PDB entry 5DTF | X-ray diffraction, 1.90 A resolution | chains H and L of the 3 polymer chains in the assembly

# Chain H
Molecule: Fab Hpu98.61 Heavy Chain
Source organism: Oryctolagus cuniculus
Notes: antibody fragment or engineered binder
Sequence (230 residues; each row starts with the number of its first residue; a row labelled like 100A-100E holds insertion residues (100A, then the next letters in order); numbers below 1 keep their minus sign (Ala-6 is residue -6)):
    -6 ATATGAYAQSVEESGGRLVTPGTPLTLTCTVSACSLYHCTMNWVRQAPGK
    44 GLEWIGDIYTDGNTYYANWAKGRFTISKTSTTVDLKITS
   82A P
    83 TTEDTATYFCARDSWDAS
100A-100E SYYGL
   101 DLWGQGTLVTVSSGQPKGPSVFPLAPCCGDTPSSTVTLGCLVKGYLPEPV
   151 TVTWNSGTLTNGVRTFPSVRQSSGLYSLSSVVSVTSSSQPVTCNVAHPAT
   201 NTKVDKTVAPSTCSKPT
Disordered / not traced: -6 to 4, 128-132, 211-217
Disulfide bonds: Cys22-Cys92, Cys27-Cys32
From the paper describing this entry:
  - binding site for Peptide: GLY-5CT-GLY-ALA: Thr33
  - conformationally variable residues: Thr33

# Chain L
Molecule: Fab Hpu98.61 Light Chain
Source organism: Oryctolagus cuniculus
Notes: antibody fragment or engineered binder
Sequence (214 residues; each row starts with the number of its first residue; a row labelled like 95A-95C holds insertion residues (95A, then the next letters in order)):
     1 AIKMTQTPSSVSAAVGGTVTINCQASEDIKRYLAWYQQKPGQPPKLLIYA
    51 ASKLASGVSSRFKGSGSGTEYTLTISGVQCDDAATYYCQQGYTSS
95A-95C NVN
    96 NAFGGGTEVVVKGDPVAPTVLIFPPAADQVATGTVTIVCVANKYFPDVTV
   146 TWEVDGTTQTTGIENSKTPQNSADCTYNLSSTLTLTSTQYNSHKEYTCKV
   196 TQGTTSVVQSFNRGDC
Disordered / not traced: 209-211
Disulfide bonds: Cys23-Cys88, Cys80-Cys170, Cys134-Cys193

# Chain H / chain L interface
Pairs across the interface (79; chain H residue first):
  Val37(H) with Phe98(L), hydrophobic
  Gln39(H) with Gln38(L), hydrogen bond; Tyr87(L)
  Gly44(H) with Tyr87(L)
  Leu45(H) with Gln38(L); Pro44(L), hydrophobic; Tyr87(L); Asn96(L), hydrogen bond (backbone-side chain); Phe98(L)
  Glu46(H) with Asn96(L)
  Trp47(H) with Ser94(L); Val95B(L), hydrophobic; Asn96(L), hydrogen bond (backbone-side chain); Ala97(L); Phe98(L)
  Asp50(H) with Ser94(L), hydrogen bond
  Tyr52(H) with Ser94(L), hydrogen bond
  Tyr58(H) with Ser94(L); Ser95(L)
  Ala60(H) with Val95B(L); Asn95C(L)
  Asn61(H) with Asn95A(L), hydrogen bond; Val95B(L), hydrogen bond (backbone-backbone); Asn95C(L), hydrogen bond
  Trp62(H) with Asn95C(L)
  Phe91(H) with Pro43(L), hydrophobic
  Asp98(H) with Tyr32(L), hydrogen bond (backbone-side chain)
  Ala99(H) with Tyr32(L), hydrogen bond (backbone-side chain)
  Ser100(H) with Tyr32(L), hydrogen bond (backbone-side chain)
  Ser100A(H) with Tyr32(L); Ala50(L)
  Tyr100B(H) with Tyr32(L), hydrophobic; Tyr49(L); Ala50(L), hydrogen bond (backbone-backbone); Gln89(L), hydrogen bond; Gly91(L)
  Tyr100C(H) with Leu46(L); Tyr49(L)
  Gly100D(H) with Tyr36(L)
  Leu100E(H) with Tyr36(L), hydrogen bond (backbone-side chain); Leu46(L); Gln89(L); Phe98(L), hydrophobic
  Asp101(H) with Leu46(L)
  Trp103(H) with Tyr36(L); Pro44(L); Phe98(L), hydrophobic
  Gly104(H) with Pro43(L)
  Gln105(H) with Pro43(L)
  Phe122(H) with Asp123(L); Gln124(L)
  Pro123(H) with Ala121(L)
  Leu124(H) with Phe118(L); Val133(L), hydrophobic
  Ala125(H) with Phe118(L); Pro119(L)
  Pro126(H) with Phe118(L)
  Cys127(H) with Pro119(L)
  Thr137(H) with Leu116(L); Phe118(L)
  Leu141(H) with Thr131(L)
  Lys143(H) with Thr129(L), hydrogen bond; Thr131(L), hydrogen bond; Thr179(L)
  Arg164(H) with Val135(L); Asn137(L), hydrogen bond; Asn173(L), hydrogen bond
  Phe166(H) with Val135(L), hydrophobic; Ser161(L); Thr163(L); Asn173(L); Leu174(L); Ser175(L)
  Pro167(H) with Ser161(L), hydrogen bond (backbone-side chain); Lys162(L)
  Val169(H) with Glu159(L); Asn160(L); Ser161(L)
  Gln171(H) with Glu159(L)
Interface residues without a listed pair, chain H (47 interface residues in all): Lys43, Tyr59, Trp97, Ser168, Arg170, Ser172, Ser179, Val181
Interface residues without a listed pair, chain L (47 interface residues in all): Leu33, Ala34, Gln42, Ile117, Thr127, Val130, Ala136, Phe206

# In short
The chain H/chain L interface involves 47 residues from each chain; the contacts include 19 hydrogen bonds.
Polar contacts include Gln39(H)-Gln38(L), Leu45(H)-Asn96(L) and Trp47(H)-Asn96(L). The paper reports a binding
site for Peptide: GLY-5CT-GLY-ALA at Thr33(H); conformational variability at Thr33(H).
Chain H is Fab Hpu98.61 Heavy Chain and chain L is Fab Hpu98.61 Light Chain, both from Oryctolagus cuniculus;
the structure, context-independent anti-hypusine antibody FabHpu98.61 in complex with hypusine, was determined
by X-ray diffraction (same publication as 5DRN, 5DSC and 5DUB).
